PDB entry 7XVL | X-ray diffraction, 3.51 A resolution | chains F and I of the 21 polymer chains in the assembly

[Chain F]
Protein: Histone H4
Source organism: Homo sapiens
UniProt: P62805 (H4_HUMAN); residues 0-102 here correspond to UniProt positions 1-103 (UniProt number = residue number + 1)
Chain sequence (105 residues; each row starts with the number of its first residue; numbers below 1 keep their minus sign (Gly-2 is residue -2)):
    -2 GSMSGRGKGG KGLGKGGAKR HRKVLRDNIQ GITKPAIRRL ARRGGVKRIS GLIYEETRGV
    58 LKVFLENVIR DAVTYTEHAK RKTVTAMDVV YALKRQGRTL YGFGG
Not modelled in the structure: -2 to 15
Construct notes: expression tag (-2 to -1)
Swiss-Prot annotation at these positions:
  - DNA-binding region: Lys16 to Lys20
  - modified residue: Ser1 (N-acetylserine), Arg3 (Asymmetric dimethylarginine), Lys5 (N6-(2-hydroxyisobutyryl)lysine), Lys8 (N6-(2-hydroxyisobutyryl)lysine), Lys12 (N6-(2-hydroxyisobutyryl)lysine), Lys16 (N6-(2-hydroxyisobutyryl)lysine), Lys20 (N6,N6,N6-trimethyllysine), Lys31 (N6-(2-hydroxyisobutyryl)lysine), Lys44 (N6-(2-hydroxyisobutyryl)lysine), Ser47 (Phosphoserine), Tyr51 (Phosphotyrosine), Lys59 (N6-(2-hydroxyisobutyryl)lysine), Lys77 (N6-(2-hydroxyisobutyryl)lysine), Lys79 (N6-(2-hydroxyisobutyryl)lysine), Thr80 (Phosphothreonine), Tyr88 (Phosphotyrosine), Lys91 (N6-(2-hydroxyisobutyryl)lysine)
  - cross-link (Glycyl lysine isopeptide (Lys-Gly)): Lys12 (interchain with G-Cter in SUMO2), Lys20 (interchain with G-Cter in SUMO2), Lys31 (interchain with G-Cter in SUMO2), Lys59 (interchain with G-Cter in SUMO2), Lys79 (interchain with G-Cter in SUMO2), Lys91 (interchain with G-Cter in SUMO2)

[Chain I]
Molecule: 169-nt DNA strand
Source organism: synthetic construct
Sequence (169 nucleotides; row label = number of the first residue in the row; numbers below 1 keep their minus sign (DC-82 is residue -82)):
   -82 CCAAAAAAAA AACAGCATCC CGGTGCCGAG GCCGCTCAAT TGGTCGTAGA CAGCTCTAGC
   -22 ACCGCTTAAA CGCACGTACG CGCTGTCTAC CGCGTTTTAA CCGCCACTAG AAGCGCTTAC
    38 TAGTCTCCAG GCACGTGTGA GACCGGCACA TGCAAAAAAA AAACGAGCT

[How chain F and chain I interact]
Contacting residue pairs - 15 pairs, chain F then chain I:
  Arg35(F) with DC8(I), salt bridge to the phosphate
  Lys44(F) with DC8(I), phosphate contact
  Arg45(F) with DA6(I), base contact; DC7(I), hydrogen bond to the sugar; DC8(I), phosphate contact
  Ile46(F) with DC7(I), sugar contact; DC8(I), hydrogen bond to the phosphate
  Ser47(F) with DC7(I), hydrogen bond to the phosphate
  Gly48(F) with DC7(I), hydrogen bond to the phosphate
  Tyr51(F) with DC8(I), phosphate contact
  Arg78(F) with DA28(I), phosphate contact
  Lys79(F) with DG27(I), salt bridge to the phosphate; DA28(I), hydrogen bond to the phosphate
  Thr80(F) with DG27(I), sugar contact; DA28(I), hydrogen bond to the phosphate
Also at the interface, not in a pair above, chain F (13 interface residues in all): Lys16, Arg39, Lys77
Also at the interface, not in a pair above, chain I (7 interface residues in all): DA26, DA29

[Summary]
13 residues of chain F and 7 residues of chain I are in contact, with 6 hydrogen bonds and 2 salt bridges.
Polar contacts include Arg45(F)-DC7(I), Ile46(F)-DC8(I) and Ser47(F)-DC7(I). Curated annotation (UniProt)
lists a DNA-binding region on chain F.
Chain F is Histone H4 (Homo sapiens) and chain I is a 169-nt DNA strand (synthetic construct); the structure,
Crystal Structure of Nucleosome-H1.0 Linker Histone Assembly (sticky-169an DNA fragment), was determined by
X-ray diffraction.
